Entry 9BTX (X-ray diffraction, 2.05 A resolution); this record covers chains G and H of the 4 polymer chains in the assembly.

== Chain G ==
Name: Human TCR TRAV1-2_ALPHA
Source organism: Homo sapiens
Chain sequence (204 residues; numbered 0 to 203; the number before each row is that of its first residue; numbering starts at 0):
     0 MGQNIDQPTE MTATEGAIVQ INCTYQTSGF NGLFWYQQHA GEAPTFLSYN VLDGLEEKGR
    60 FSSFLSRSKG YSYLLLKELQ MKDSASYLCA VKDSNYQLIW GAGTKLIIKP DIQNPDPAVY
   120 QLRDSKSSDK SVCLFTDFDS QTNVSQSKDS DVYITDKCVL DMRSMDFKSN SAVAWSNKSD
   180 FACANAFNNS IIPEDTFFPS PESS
Unresolved in the structure: 0, 201-203
Disulfides: C22-C88, C132-C182

== Chain H ==
Name: Human TCR TRBV6-1_BETA
Source organism: Homo sapiens
Chain sequence (246 residues; each row starts with the number of its first residue; numbering starts at 0):
     0 MNAGVTQTPK FQVLKTGQSM TLQCAQDMNH NSMYWYRQDP GMGLRLIYYS ASEGTTDKGE
    60 VPNGYNVSRL NKREFSLRLE SAAPSQTSVY FCASSVWTGE GSGELFFGEG SRLTVLEDLK
   120 NVFPPEVAVF EPSEAEISHT QKATLVCLAT GFYPDHVELS WWVNGKEVHS GVCTDPQPLK
   180 EQPALNDSRY ALSSRLRVSA TFWQNPRNHF RCQVQFYGLS ENDEWTQDRA KPVTQIVSAE
   240 AWGRAD
Unresolved in the structure: 0
Disulfides: C23-C91, C146-C211
Metal / ion sites: Na+: Y47, P61, Y64

== How chain G and chain H interact ==
Inter-chain disulfides: C157(G)-C172(H)
Contacting residue pairs (90; chain G residue first):
  N30(G) with G100(H)
  F33(G) with G100(H); S101(H); G102(H); E103(H)
  Y35(G) with E103(H); L104(H), hydrogen bond (side chain-backbone)
  Q37(G) with Q37(H), hydrogen bond; F90(H)
  E41(G) with F90(H)
  A42(G) with F90(H), hydrophobic; F106(H), hydrophobic; G107(H)
  P43(G) with F106(H)
  F45(G) with E103(H)
  Y48(G) with G100(H); S101(H)
  K91(G) with E99(H), hydrogen bond (side chain-backbone); G100(H), hydrogen bond (side chain-backbone); G102(H), hydrogen bond (side chain-backbone)
  Y95(G) with G98(H)
  L97(G) with Y35(H); L104(H), hydrophobic
  W99(G) with Y35(H), hydrogen bond; G42(H); L43(H); L104(H), hydrophobic; F106(H), hydrophobic
  G100(G) with G42(H)
  A101(G) with M41(H); G42(H)
  K104(G) with Q176(H)
  D115(G) with H138(H), salt bridge
  Y119(G) with S132(H); A134(H); E135(H); H138(H); T139(H)
  Q120(G) with S132(H)
  L121(G) with F129(H); E130(H); T143(H); V145(H), hydrophobic
  R122(G) with F129(H); E130(H), hydrogen bond (backbone-backbone); P131(H)
  S124(G) with V128(H); F129(H)
  S127(G) with A127(H); F129(H)
  K129(G) with F129(H); L147(H); T149(H)
  V131(G) with F129(H), hydrophobic; L147(H), hydrophobic
  L133(G) with T143(H)
  T135(G) with R196(H)
  D136(G) with T139(H); R196(H), salt bridge
  Y152(G) with L178(H), hydrophobic; E180(H)
  I153(G) with L178(H)
  T154(G) with D174(H); S192(H), hydrogen bond; R194(H)
  D155(G) with R194(H)
  C157(G) with C172(H), disulfide; T173(H); R194(H)
  V158(G) with C172(H), hydrogen bond (backbone-side chain)
  L159(G) with G170(H); C172(H), hydrophobic; R196(H)
  D160(G) with S169(H); G170(H), hydrogen bond (backbone-backbone)
  M161(G) with K141(H); R196(H); V197(H); S198(H)
  R162(G) with S169(H), hydrogen bond (backbone-side chain)
  M164(G) with S198(H)
  F166(G) with K141(H); R196(H)
  S168(G) with R196(H), hydrogen bond
  S170(G) with R194(H), hydrogen bond
  A171(G) with R194(H)
  V172(G) with R194(H)
  W174(G) with L147(H), hydrophobic; A190(H), hydrophobic
  P198(G) with A134(H), hydrophobic
Other interface residues (no listed pair), chain G (51 interface residues in all): L87, D123, S126, S163, F196
Other interface residues (no listed pair), chain H (49 interface residues in all): G40, E108, E125, E133, V171

== In short ==
Chain G and chain H form an interface of 51 and 49 residues respectively; the contacts include 1 disulfide
bond, 13 hydrogen bonds and 2 salt bridges. Among the polar pairs are D115(G)-H138(H), D136(G)-R196(H) and
Y35(G)-L104(H). Y47(H), P61(H) and Y64(H) form the Na+ site.
Here chain G is Human TCR TRAV1-2_ALPHA and chain H is Human TCR TRBV6-1_BETA, both from Homo sapiens. Entry
9BTX (Structure of human MAIT A-F7 TCR in complex with human MR1-3,4-dihydroxybenzaldehyde) was determined by
X-ray diffraction, deposited together with 9BTY, 9BTZ and 9BU0.
